7ARC - chains B and D of the 16 polymer chains in the assembly; structure by electron microscopy, 2.88 A resolution.

# Chain B
Molecule: PSST
Organism: Polytomella sp. Pringsheim 198.80
Sequence (164 residues; numbered 1 to 164; the number before each row is that of its first residue):
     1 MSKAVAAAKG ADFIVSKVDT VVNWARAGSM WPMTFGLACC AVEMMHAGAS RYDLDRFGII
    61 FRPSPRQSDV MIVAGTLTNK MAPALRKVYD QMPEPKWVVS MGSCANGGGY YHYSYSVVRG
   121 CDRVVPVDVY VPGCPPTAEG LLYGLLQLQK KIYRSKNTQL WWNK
Not modelled in the structure: 1-10
Bound ions: 4Fe-4S cluster Fe: Cys39, Cys40, Cys104, Cys134
Ligand contacts: 4Fe-4S cluster (SF4): Ala38, Cys39, Cys40, Gly75, Thr76, Gly102, Ser103, Cys104, Tyr111, Gly133, Cys134, Pro135

# Chain D
Molecule: ND7
Organism: Polytomella sp. Pringsheim 198.80
Sequence (395 residues; row label = number of the first residue in the row):
     1 MKPLTPSKVS NFTINFGPQH PAAHGVLRLV LEMDGEIIKR ADPHIGLLHR GTEKLLEYKT
    61 YNQGIPYFDR LDYVSMMCME HSYVLAIEQL LNVAVPLRGQ YIRVLFSEIT RIMNHILAIT
   121 CHSMDVGALT PFLWAFEERE KLFEFYERVS GARMHAAYFR VGGVAQDLPI GLLRDIYDWS
   181 RQFASRVDEM EELLTGNRIW KERTIDVGLV TAQQAWDWGC SGPILRGSGI DWDLRKNQPY
   241 DVYGRMDFNV PIAGHGDCYD RYLVRVQEMR ESLRIIYQCL NEMPDGLYKT PDQKVSPPSR
   301 GQMKQSMESL IHHFKLFSEG YHVPAGETYR AVEAPKGEFG VYLVSRGGNR PYRCKIRSPG
   361 YAHLQMLDMV AKGAMLADVV TIIGTLDVVF GEIDR

# Chain B / chain D interface
Pairs across the interface (54; chain B residue first):
  Thr34(B) - His20(D)  hydrogen bond (backbone-side chain)
  Leu37(B) - Gly25(D)
  Leu37(B) - Val26(D)  hydrophobic
  Leu37(B) - Leu48(D)
  Ala38(B) - Leu48(D)  hydrophobic
  Cys39(B) - Tyr73(D)  hydrophobic
  Cys39(B) - Met154(D)
  Cys39(B) - His155(D)  hydrogen bond
  Val42(B) - Tyr73(D)  hydrophobic
  Val42(B) - Arg139(D)
  Val42(B) - Met154(D)  hydrophobic
  Glu43(B) - Phe143(D)
  Glu43(B) - Arg153(D)  salt bridge
  Met45(B) - His24(D)
  Met45(B) - Leu117(D)  hydrophobic
  Met45(B) - Phe132(D)  hydrophobic
  Met45(B) - Phe136(D)  hydrophobic
  His46(B) - Phe136(D)
  His46(B) - Arg139(D)  hydrogen bond
  His46(B) - Glu140(D)  salt bridge
  Ala49(B) - Phe136(D)  hydrophobic
  Ser50(B) - Leu133(D)  hydrogen bond (side chain-backbone)
  Arg51(B) - Glu140(D)  salt bridge
  Thr76(B) - Leu48(D)
  Thr76(B) - Arg50(D)
  Thr78(B) - Leu47(D)  hydrogen bond (side chain-backbone)
  Thr78(B) - His49(D)
  Lys80(B) - Ile45(D)  hydrogen bond (side chain-backbone)
  Lys80(B) - Gly46(D)
  Lys80(B) - Leu47(D)
  Met81(B) - Val26(D)  hydrophobic
  Met81(B) - Leu47(D)  hydrophobic
  Tyr110(B) - Gln63(D)  hydrogen bond (side chain-backbone)
  Tyr110(B) - Pro66(D)
  Tyr110(B) - Tyr67(D)  hydrogen bond (backbone-side chain)
  Tyr111(B) - Arg50(D)  hydrogen bond
  Tyr111(B) - Thr52(D)
  Tyr111(B) - Leu55(D)  hydrophobic
  Tyr111(B) - Tyr67(D)  hydrophobic
  Tyr111(B) - Arg70(D)
  Tyr113(B) - Leu55(D)
  Ser114(B) - Arg50(D)  hydrogen bond (side chain-backbone)
  Tyr115(B) - His49(D)  hydrogen bond
  Tyr115(B) - Gly51(D)
  Ser116(B) - His49(D)  hydrogen bond (side chain-backbone)
  Ser116(B) - Arg50(D)
  Ser116(B) - Gly51(D)
  Val117(B) - Arg50(D)
  Cys134(B) - Arg70(D)  hydrogen bond
  Cys134(B) - His155(D)
  Pro135(B) - Met154(D)  hydrophobic
  Pro135(B) - His155(D)
  Thr137(B) - Arg153(D)
  Ala138(B) - Arg153(D)
Other interface residues (no listed pair), chain B (29 interface residues in all): Gly36, Pro63, Pro136
Other interface residues (no listed pair), chain D (30 interface residues in all): Lys54, Gly64

# In short
The interface between chain B and chain D involves 29 residues on one side and 30 on the other; the contacts
include 13 hydrogen bonds and 3 salt bridges. Polar pairs include Glu43(B)-Arg153(D), His46(B)-Glu140(D) and
Arg51(B)-Glu140(D). Chain B binds 4Fe-4S cluster.
Chain B is PSST and chain D is ND7, both from Polytomella sp. Pringsheim 198.80; the structure, Cryo-EM
structure of Polytomella Complex-I (peripheral arm), was determined by electron microscopy together with 7AQQ,
7AQR, 7AQW, 7AR7, 7AR8, 7AR9, 7ARB and 7ARD from the same study.
